PDB entry 7U9P | electron microscopy, 3.50 A resolution | chains H and L of the 4 polymer chains in the assembly

[Chain H]
Protein: NA8 Fab heavy chain
From: Homo sapiens
Notes: antibody fragment or engineered binder
Amino-acid sequence (229 residues; numbered 1 to 229; the number before each row is that of its first residue):
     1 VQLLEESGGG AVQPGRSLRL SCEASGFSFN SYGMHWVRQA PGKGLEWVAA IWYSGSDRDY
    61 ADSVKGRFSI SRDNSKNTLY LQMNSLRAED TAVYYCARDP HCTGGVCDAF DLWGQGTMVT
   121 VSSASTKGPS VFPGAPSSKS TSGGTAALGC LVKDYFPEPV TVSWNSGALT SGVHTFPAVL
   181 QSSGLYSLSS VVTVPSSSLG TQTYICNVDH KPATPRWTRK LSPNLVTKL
Not modelled in the structure: 1, 136-147, 164-172, 183-185, 194-229
Disulfide bonds: Cys22-Cys96, Cys102-Cys107

[Chain L]
Protein: NA8 Fab light chain
From: Homo sapiens
Notes: antibody fragment or engineered binder
Amino-acid sequence (214 residues; numbered 1 to 214; the number before each row is that of its first residue):
     1 ELQMTQSPSS LSASVGDRVT ITCRASQSIS SYLNWYQQKP GKAPKLLIYA ASSLQSGVPS
    61 RFSGSGSGTD FTLTISSLQP EDFATYYCQQ SYSTPYTFGQ GTKLEIKRTV AAPSVFIFPP
   121 SDEQLKSGTA SVVCLLNNFY PREAKVQWKV DNALQSGNSQ ESVTEQDSKD STYSLSSTLT
   181 LSKADYEKHK VYACEVTHQG LSSPVTKSFN RGEC
Not modelled in the structure: 1, 121-131, 146-158, 179-214
Disulfide bonds: Cys23-Cys88

[Interface between chain H and chain L]
Pairs across the interface (32):
  His35(H) with Tyr96(L)
  Gln39(H) with Gln38(L)
  Leu45(H) with Phe98(L), hydrophobic
  Trp47(H) with Pro95(L), hydrophobic; Tyr96(L)
  Asp59(H) with Thr94(L), hydrogen bond
  Tyr95(H) with Lys42(L)
  Gly105(H) with Tyr49(L), hydrogen bond (backbone-side chain)
  Val106(H) with Tyr49(L), hydrophobic
  Asp108(H) with Asn34(L), hydrogen bond (backbone-side chain); Ser91(L), hydrogen bond (backbone-side chain)
  Ala109(H) with Asn34(L); Leu46(L), hydrophobic; Tyr49(L), hydrophobic
  Phe110(H) with Tyr36(L); Gln89(L)
  Asp111(H) with Leu46(L)
  Trp113(H) with Pro44(L)
  Gly114(H) with Ala43(L)
  Ala135(H) with Pro119(L)
  Leu148(H) with Phe118(L)
  His174(H) with Asn137(L), hydrogen bond; Ser174(L), hydrogen bond
  Phe176(H) with Leu135(L), hydrophobic; Ser162(L); Thr164(L); Leu175(L); Ser176(L)
  Pro177(H) with Ser162(L), hydrogen bond (backbone-side chain); Val163(L)
  Val179(H) with Gln160(L)
  Val191(H) with Leu135(L), hydrophobic
Interface residues without a listed pair, chain H (33 interface residues in all): Val37, Lys43, Gly44, Glu46, Trp52, Asp62, Cys107, Gly149, Leu151, Thr175, Gln181, Thr193
Interface residues without a listed pair, chain L (32 interface residues in all): Tyr32, Gln55, Tyr87, Val133, Asn138, Glu161, Asp167

[Overview]
33 residues of chain H face 32 of chain L across their interface, with 7 hydrogen bonds. Polar contacts
include Asp59(H)-Thr94(L), Gly105(H)-Tyr49(L) and Asp108(H)-Asn34(L).
Chain H is NA8 Fab heavy chain and chain L is NA8 Fab light chain, both from Homo sapiens; the structure,
SARS-CoV-2 spike trimer RBD in complex with Fab NA8, was determined by electron microscopy.
